Entry 9B40 (electron microscopy, 2.90 A resolution); this record covers chains B and K of the 19 polymer chains in the assembly.

[Chain B]
Protein: gp26 Major capsid
Source organism: Pseudomonas virus Pa193
UniProt: A0A5P1KVB7 (A0A5P1KVB7_9CAUD); residue numbers follow UniProt; this construct covers 1-382
Amino-acid sequence (382 residues; numbered 1 to 382; the number before each row is that of its first residue):
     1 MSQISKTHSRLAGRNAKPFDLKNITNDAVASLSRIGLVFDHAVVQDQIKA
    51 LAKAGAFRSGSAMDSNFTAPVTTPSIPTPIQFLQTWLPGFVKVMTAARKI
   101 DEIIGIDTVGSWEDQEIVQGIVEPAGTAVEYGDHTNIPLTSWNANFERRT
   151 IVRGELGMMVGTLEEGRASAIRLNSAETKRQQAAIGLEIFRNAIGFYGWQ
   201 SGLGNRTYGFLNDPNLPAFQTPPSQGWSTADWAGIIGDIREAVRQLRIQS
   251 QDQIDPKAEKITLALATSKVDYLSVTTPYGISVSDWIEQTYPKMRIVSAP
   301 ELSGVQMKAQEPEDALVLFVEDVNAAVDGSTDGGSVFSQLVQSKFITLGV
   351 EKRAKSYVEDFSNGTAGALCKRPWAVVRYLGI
Disordered / not traced: 1-65

[Chain K]
Protein: gp25 Decorating protein
Source organism: Pseudomonas virus Pa193
UniProt: A0A5P1KV95 (A0A5P1KV95_9CAUD); residue numbers follow UniProt; this construct covers 1-211
Amino-acid sequence (211 residues; each row starts with the number of its first residue):
     1 MFQKQVYRQYTPGFPGDLIEDGPKRARPGRIMSLSAVNPAATATGPNRIS
    51 RAFGYAGDVSALGEGQPKTIAARASEVVIGGANFFGVLGHPKHYALFGSA
   101 GDSLAPSYDLPDGAEGEFFDMATGLVVEIFNGAATALDLDYGDLVAYVPN
   151 NLPTADNALGLPAGALVGFKAGSMPTGLVQIPNARIVNAISLPAQSAGNL
   201 VAGVTIVQLTQ

[Interface between chain B and chain K]
Pairs across the interface - 31 pairs, chain B then chain K:
  Trp86(B) - Leu104(K)  hydrophobic
  Lys92(B) - Gln3(K)
  Val93(B) - Gln3(K)
  Val93(B) - Tyr10(K)  hydrogen bond (backbone-side chain)
  Met94(B) - Gln3(K)
  Met94(B) - Val6(K)  hydrophobic
  Met94(B) - Tyr10(K)
  Thr95(B) - Val6(K)
  Thr95(B) - Tyr7(K)
  Thr95(B) - Gln9(K)
  Thr95(B) - Tyr10(K)
  Ala96(B) - Val6(K)
  Ala96(B) - Tyr7(K)  hydrogen bond (backbone-backbone)
  Ala96(B) - Arg8(K)
  Met159(B) - Leu18(K)  hydrophobic
  Met159(B) - Asp21(K)
  Met159(B) - Lys24(K)
  Leu163(B) - His93(K)
  Glu164(B) - His90(K)
  Glu164(B) - Lys92(K)
  Arg167(B) - His93(K)  hydrogen bond (side chain-backbone)
  Arg167(B) - Tyr94(K)
  Arg167(B) - Ala95(K)
  Gln182(B) - Tyr10(K)
  Ile185(B) - Tyr10(K)  hydrophobic
  Ile189(B) - Tyr10(K)  hydrophobic
  Tyr197(B) - Arg8(K)  hydrogen bond
  Pro300(B) - Arg8(K)  hydrogen bond (backbone-side chain)
  Glu301(B) - Arg8(K)
  Arg353(B) - Asp21(K)  salt bridge
  Val358(B) - Asp21(K)
Also at the interface, not in a pair above, chain B (20 interface residues in all): Val91, Lys179

[In short]
20 residues of chain B face 15 of chain K across their interface, with 5 hydrogen bonds and 1 salt bridge.
Polar contacts include Arg353(B)-Asp21(K), Val93(B)-Tyr10(K) and Arg167(B)-His93(K).
Here chain B is gp26 Major capsid and chain K is gp25 Decorating protein, both from Pseudomonas virus Pa193.
Entry 9B40 (Pseudomonas phage Pa193 5-fold vertex (capsid, decorating, and scaffolding proteins)) was
determined by electron microscopy (same publication as 9B41 and 9B42).
